6EVY - chains E and A of the 12 polymer chains in the assembly; structure by electron microscopy, 4.40 A resolution (low resolution: residue-level contacts below are approximate; hydrogen-bond / salt-bridge calls are withheld).

Chain E (and A):
Molecule: Tubulin alpha-1B chain
Organism: Sus scrofa
Notes: chain A of this document is another copy of the same molecule, construct and numbering; everything in this record applies to it too
Reference sequence: Q2XVP4 (TBA1B_PIG); residue numbers follow UniProt; this construct covers 1-451
Chain sequence (451 residues; numbered 1 to 451; the number before each row is that of its first residue):
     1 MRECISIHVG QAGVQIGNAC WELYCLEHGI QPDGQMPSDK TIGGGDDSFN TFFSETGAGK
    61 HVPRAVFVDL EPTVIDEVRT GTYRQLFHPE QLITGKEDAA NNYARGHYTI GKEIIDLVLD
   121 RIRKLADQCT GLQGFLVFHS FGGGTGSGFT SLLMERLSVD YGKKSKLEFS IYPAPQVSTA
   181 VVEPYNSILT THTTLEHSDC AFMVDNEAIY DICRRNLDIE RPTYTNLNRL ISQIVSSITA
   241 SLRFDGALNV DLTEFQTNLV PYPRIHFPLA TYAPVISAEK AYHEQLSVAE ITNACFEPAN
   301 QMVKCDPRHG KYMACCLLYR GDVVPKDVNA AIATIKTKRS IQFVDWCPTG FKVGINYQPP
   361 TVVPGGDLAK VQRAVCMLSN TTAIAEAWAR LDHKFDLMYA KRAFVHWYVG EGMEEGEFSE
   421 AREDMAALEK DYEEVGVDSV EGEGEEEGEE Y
Disordered / not traced: 38-46, 442-451
Ion coordination: Mg2+: Glu71 (together with GTP)
Residues lining bound ligands:
  - GTP-gamma-S (GSP; 5'-guanosine-diphosphate-monothiophosphate): Leu248, Asn249, Asp251, Glu254
  - GTP (guanosine-5'-triphosphate): Gly10, Gln11, Ala12, Gln15, Ile16, Asp69, Glu71, Asp98, Ala99, Ala100, Asn101, Ser140, Gly142, Gly143, Gly144, Thr145, Gly146, Ile171, Thr179, Glu183, Asn206, Tyr224, Leu227, Asn228, Ile231
Swiss-Prot annotation at these positions:
  - motif: Met1 to Cys4 (MREC motif)
  - active site: Glu254
  - binding site (GTP): Gly10, Gln11, Ala12, Gln15, Glu71, Ala99, Ser140, Gly143, Gly144, Thr145, Gly146, Thr179, Glu183, Asn206, Tyr224, Asn228, Leu252
  - binding site (Mg(2+)): Glu71
  - site: Tyr451 (Involved in polymerization)
  - modified residue: Lys40 (N6,N6,N6-trimethyllysine), Ser48 (Phosphoserine), Ser232 (Phosphoserine), Tyr282 (3'-nitrotyrosine), Arg339 (Omega-N-methylarginine), Ser439 (Phosphoserine), Glu443 (5-glutamyl polyglutamate), Glu445 (5-glutamyl polyglutamate), Tyr451 (3'-nitrotyrosine)
  - cross-link (Glycyl lysine isopeptide (Lys-Gly)): Lys326 (interchain with G-Cter in ubiquitin), Lys370 (interchain with G-Cter in ubiquitin)

How chain E and chain A interact:
Pairs across the interface (10):
  Lys280(E) with His88(A); Glu90(A)
  Tyr282(E) with Lys60(A)
  His283(E) with Lys60(A); Val62(A); Gln85(A); Leu86(A); Phe87(A); His88(A)
  Gln285(E) with Glu55(A)
Interface residues without a listed pair, chain E (7 interface residues in all): Arg215, Glu284, Glu297
Interface residues without a listed pair, chain A (13 interface residues in all): Thr56, Gly57, Asp120, Lys124, Gln128

Overview:
7 residues of chain E and 13 residues of chain A are in contact. Ligands of chain E: GTP and GTP-gamma-S.
UniProt lists active-site residue Glu254(E), 17 GTP-binding residues and Mg2+-binding residue Glu71(E) on
chain E.
Chain E and chain A are both Tubulin alpha-1B chain (Sus scrofa); the structure, Cryo-EM structure of
GTPgammaS-microtubule co-polymerised with doublecortin, was determined by electron microscopy, deposited
together with 6EVX, 6EVW, 6EVZ and 6EW0.
